6ZJJ - chains 5 and 6 of the 33 polymer chains in the assembly; structure by electron microscopy, 22.00 A resolution (very low resolution: no residue pairs are listed; an interface is given only as per-side residue counts).

Chain 5 (and 6):
Molecule: Distal tail protein
Source organism: Lactococcus phage p2
Notes: chain 6 of this document is another copy of the same molecule, construct and numbering; everything in this record applies to it too
Reference sequence: D3WAD3 (DIT_BPLP2); numbering as in UniProt (aligned over 1-298)
Sequence (298 residues; row label = number of the first residue in the row):
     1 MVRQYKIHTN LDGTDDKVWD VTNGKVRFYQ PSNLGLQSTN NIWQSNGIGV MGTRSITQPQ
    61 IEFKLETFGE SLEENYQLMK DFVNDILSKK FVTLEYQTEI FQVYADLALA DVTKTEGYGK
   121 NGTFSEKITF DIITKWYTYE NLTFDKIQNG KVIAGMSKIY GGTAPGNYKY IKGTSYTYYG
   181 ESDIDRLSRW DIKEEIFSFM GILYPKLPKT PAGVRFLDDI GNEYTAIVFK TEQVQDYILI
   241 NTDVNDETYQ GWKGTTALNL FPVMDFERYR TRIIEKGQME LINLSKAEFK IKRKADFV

Interface between chain 5 and chain 6:
At this resolution (22 A) residue pairs are not listed: 5 residues of chain 5 and 5 of chain 6 lie at the interface.

Summary:
The chain 5/chain 6 interface involves 5 residues from each chain.
Both chains are Distal tail protein (Lactococcus phage p2). Entry 6ZJJ (Topological model of p2 virion
baseplate in resting conformation) was determined by electron microscopy together with 6ZIG and 6ZIH from the
same study.
